Entry 5F49 (X-ray diffraction, 2.15 A resolution); this record covers chains A and B.

Chain A (and B):
Molecule: aminoglycoside acetyltransferase meta-AAC0020
Organism: uncultured bacterium
Notes: chain B of this document is another copy of the same molecule, construct and numbering; everything in this record applies to it too
UniProtKB: A0A059WZ16 (A0A059WZ16_9BACT); residues 1-157 here = UniProt positions 1-157
Sequence (157 residues; row label = number of the first residue in the row):
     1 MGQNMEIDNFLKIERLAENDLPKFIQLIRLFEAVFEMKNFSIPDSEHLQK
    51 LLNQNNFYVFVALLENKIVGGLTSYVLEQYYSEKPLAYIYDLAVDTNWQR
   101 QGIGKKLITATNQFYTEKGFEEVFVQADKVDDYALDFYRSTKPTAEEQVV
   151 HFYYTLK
Disordered / not traced: 1-7
Ion coordination: Mg2+ site 1: Glu-18, Asn-53, Asn-55; Mg2+ site 2 near Asn-39 (its only coordinating residue here); Mg2+ site 3: Phe-40 (shared with 1 residue of chain C; 1 residue of chain D); Mg2+ site 4: Asp-44 (shared with Glu-83(B) of chain B; 1 residue of chain C)
Ligand contacts: coenzyme A (COA): Val-34, Phe-35, Leu-92, Ala-93, Val-94, Gln-99, Arg-100, Gln-101, Gly-102, Ile-103, Gly-104, Lys-105, Gln-126, Ala-127, Asp-131, Tyr-133, Ala-134, Asp-136, Phe-137, Tyr-138, Ser-140
What the authors report for this chain:
  - catalytic residues: Tyr-90, Asp-91, Leu-92 (proposed by the authors, not directly observed)
  - mutagenesis - Y138A: abolished growth in response to heterologous resistance in E. coli
  - mutagenesis - D91A: abolished growth
  - mutagenesis - L92P, D131A: decreased growth
  - mutagenesis - D131A (40-fold): decreased catalytic activity on the four tested aminoglycosides
  - specificity-determining residues: Phe-35, Asp-128 (proposed by the authors, not directly observed)

Interface between chain A and chain B:
Pairs across the interface (161):
  Phe-24(A) / Tyr-80(B)  hydrophobic
  Ile-28(A) / Tyr-80(B)  hydrophobic
  Phe-31(A) / Tyr-80(B)  hydrophobic
  Phe-31(A) / Tyr-81(B)
  Phe-35(A) / Tyr-81(B)
  Met-37(A) / Tyr-81(B)  hydrophobic
  Phe-40(A) / Tyr-81(B)
  Pro-43(A) / Tyr-80(B)
  Pro-43(A) / Tyr-81(B)
  Pro-43(A) / Ser-82(B)
  Pro-43(A) / Glu-83(B)
  Asp-44(A) / Glu-83(B)  hydrogen bond (backbone-side chain)
  His-47(A) / Glu-78(B)
  His-47(A) / Gln-79(B)  hydrogen bond (side chain-backbone)
  His-47(A) / Ser-82(B)  hydrogen bond (side chain-backbone)
  His-47(A) / Glu-83(B)
  Leu-48(A) / Tyr-80(B)  hydrophobic
  Leu-51(A) / Glu-78(B)
  Leu-51(A) / Gln-79(B)
  Leu-51(A) / Tyr-80(B)
  Gln-54(A) / Glu-78(B)
  Asn-56(A) / Asn-56(B)
  Thr-73(A) / Tyr-80(B)  hydrogen bond
  Tyr-75(A) / Leu-77(B)  hydrophobic
  Tyr-75(A) / Glu-78(B)  hydrogen bond (side chain-backbone)
  Tyr-75(A) / Tyr-80(B)
  Leu-77(A) / Tyr-75(B)  hydrophobic
  Leu-77(A) / Tyr-88(B)  hydrophobic
  Glu-78(A) / His-47(B)  salt bridge
  Glu-78(A) / Leu-51(B)
  Glu-78(A) / Gln-54(B)
  Glu-78(A) / Tyr-75(B)  hydrogen bond (backbone-side chain)
  Gln-79(A) / His-47(B)  hydrogen bond (backbone-side chain)
  Gln-79(A) / Leu-51(B)
  Tyr-80(A) / Phe-24(B)  hydrophobic
  Tyr-80(A) / Ile-28(B)  hydrophobic
  Tyr-80(A) / Phe-31(B)  hydrophobic
  Tyr-80(A) / Pro-43(B)
  Tyr-80(A) / Leu-48(B)  hydrophobic
  Tyr-80(A) / Leu-51(B)  hydrophobic
  Tyr-80(A) / Phe-57(B)  hydrophobic
  Tyr-80(A) / Thr-73(B)  hydrogen bond
  Tyr-80(A) / Tyr-75(B)
  Tyr-80(A) / Tyr-90(B)
  Tyr-80(A) / Asp-91(B)  hydrogen bond
  Tyr-81(A) / Phe-31(B)
  Tyr-81(A) / Phe-35(B)
  Tyr-81(A) / Met-37(B)  hydrophobic
  Tyr-81(A) / Phe-40(B)
  Tyr-81(A) / Pro-43(B)
  Tyr-81(A) / Asp-91(B)  hydrogen bond
  Ser-82(A) / Pro-43(B)
  Ser-82(A) / His-47(B)  hydrogen bond (backbone-side chain)
  Glu-83(A) / Asp-44(B)
  Glu-83(A) / His-47(B)
  Leu-86(A) / Tyr-90(B)
  Tyr-90(A) / Tyr-80(B)
  Tyr-90(A) / Leu-86(B)
  Asp-91(A) / Tyr-80(B)  hydrogen bond
  Asp-91(A) / Tyr-81(B)  hydrogen bond
  Asn-112(A) / Tyr-154(B)
  Asn-112(A) / Leu-156(B)
  Tyr-115(A) / Leu-156(B)
  Thr-116(A) / Leu-156(B)
  Thr-116(A) / Lys-157(B)
  Phe-120(A) / Leu-156(B)
  Glu-121(A) / Leu-156(B)  hydrogen bond (backbone-backbone)
  Glu-122(A) / Tyr-153(B)
  Glu-122(A) / Tyr-154(B)
  Val-123(A) / Tyr-153(B)
  Val-123(A) / Tyr-154(B)  hydrogen bond (backbone-backbone)
  Val-123(A) / Leu-156(B)  hydrophobic
  Phe-124(A) / His-151(B)
  Phe-124(A) / Phe-152(B)
  Phe-124(A) / Tyr-153(B)  hydrophobic
  Val-125(A) / Val-150(B)
  Val-125(A) / His-151(B)
  Val-125(A) / Phe-152(B)  hydrogen bond (backbone-backbone)
  Gln-126(A) / Gln-126(B)  hydrogen bond
  Gln-126(A) / Val-150(B)
  Gln-126(A) / His-151(B)  hydrogen bond
  Ala-127(A) / Val-149(B)
  Ala-127(A) / Val-150(B)  hydrogen bond (backbone-backbone)
  Asp-128(A) / Gln-148(B)
  Asp-128(A) / Val-149(B)
  Lys-129(A) / Gln-148(B)  hydrogen bond (backbone-backbone)
  Lys-129(A) / Val-149(B)
  Leu-135(A) / Val-150(B)  hydrophobic
  Leu-135(A) / Phe-152(B)  hydrophobic
  Tyr-138(A) / Phe-152(B)  hydrophobic
  Tyr-138(A) / Tyr-154(B)
  Arg-139(A) / Phe-152(B)
  Thr-141(A) / Tyr-154(B)  hydrogen bond
  Pro-143(A) / Phe-152(B)  hydrophobic
  Pro-143(A) / Tyr-153(B)
  Pro-143(A) / Tyr-154(B)  hydrophobic
  Thr-144(A) / Tyr-153(B)  hydrogen bond (backbone-backbone)
  Thr-144(A) / Tyr-154(B)
  Thr-144(A) / Thr-155(B)  hydrogen bond (side chain-backbone)
  Ala-145(A) / His-151(B)
  Ala-145(A) / Phe-152(B)
  Ala-145(A) / Tyr-153(B)  hydrogen bond (backbone-backbone)
  Glu-146(A) / Val-150(B)
  Glu-146(A) / His-151(B)
  Glu-146(A) / Phe-152(B)
  Glu-147(A) / Asp-128(B)
  Glu-147(A) / Val-150(B)
  Glu-147(A) / His-151(B)  hydrogen bond (backbone-backbone)
  Glu-147(A) / Tyr-153(B)
  Gln-148(A) / Asp-128(B)
  Gln-148(A) / Lys-129(B)  hydrogen bond (backbone-backbone)
  Gln-148(A) / Val-149(B)
  Gln-148(A) / Val-150(B)
  Val-149(A) / Gln-126(B)
  Val-149(A) / Ala-127(B)
  Val-149(A) / Glu-147(B)
  Val-149(A) / Gln-148(B)
  Val-149(A) / Val-149(B)  hydrogen bond (backbone-backbone)
  Val-149(A) / His-151(B)
  Val-150(A) / Gln-126(B)
  Val-150(A) / Ala-127(B)  hydrogen bond (backbone-backbone)
  Val-150(A) / Lys-129(B)
  Val-150(A) / Leu-135(B)  hydrophobic
  Val-150(A) / Glu-146(B)
  Val-150(A) / Glu-147(B)
  Val-150(A) / Gln-148(B)
  His-151(A) / Phe-124(B)
  His-151(A) / Val-125(B)
  His-151(A) / Gln-126(B)  hydrogen bond
  His-151(A) / Glu-146(B)
  His-151(A) / Glu-147(B)  hydrogen bond (backbone-backbone)
  Phe-152(A) / Phe-124(B)
  Phe-152(A) / Val-125(B)  hydrogen bond (backbone-backbone)
  Phe-152(A) / Leu-135(B)  hydrophobic
  Phe-152(A) / Tyr-138(B)  hydrophobic
  Phe-152(A) / Arg-139(B)
  Phe-152(A) / Pro-143(B)  hydrophobic
  Phe-152(A) / Ala-145(B)
  Phe-152(A) / Glu-146(B)
  Tyr-153(A) / Glu-122(B)
  Tyr-153(A) / Val-123(B)
  Tyr-153(A) / Phe-124(B)  hydrophobic
  Tyr-153(A) / Pro-143(B)
  Tyr-153(A) / Thr-144(B)  hydrogen bond (backbone-backbone)
  Tyr-153(A) / Ala-145(B)  hydrogen bond (backbone-backbone)
  Tyr-153(A) / Glu-147(B)
  Tyr-154(A) / Ile-108(B)
  Tyr-154(A) / Asn-112(B)
  Tyr-154(A) / Glu-122(B)
  Tyr-154(A) / Val-123(B)  hydrogen bond (backbone-backbone)
  Tyr-154(A) / Thr-141(B)  hydrogen bond
  Tyr-154(A) / Pro-143(B)  hydrophobic
  Tyr-154(A) / Thr-144(B)
  Thr-155(A) / Glu-121(B)
  Thr-155(A) / Thr-144(B)  hydrogen bond (backbone-side chain)
  Leu-156(A) / Tyr-115(B)
  Leu-156(A) / Thr-116(B)
  Leu-156(A) / Phe-120(B)
  Leu-156(A) / Glu-121(B)  hydrogen bond (backbone-backbone)
  Leu-156(A) / Val-123(B)  hydrophobic
  Lys-157(A) / Thr-116(B)
Interface residues without a listed pair, chain A (62 interface residues in all): Ser-41, Phe-57, Tyr-88, Ile-108, Lys-142
Interface residues without a listed pair, chain B (62 interface residues in all): Ser-41, Lys-142

Summary:
The chain A/chain B interface involves 62 residues from each chain, with 37 hydrogen bonds and 1 salt bridge.
Among the polar pairs are Glu-78(A)/His-47(B), Asp-44(A)/Glu-83(B) and His-47(A)/Gln-79(B). Ligands of chain
A: coenzyme A. From the paper: catalytic residues Tyr-90(A), Asp-91(A) and Leu-92(A); L92P and D131A of chain
A reduce growth; 4 substitutions were tested in all.
Both chains are aminoglycoside acetyltransferase meta-AAC0020 (uncultured bacterium). Entry 5F49 (Crystal
structure of an aminoglycoside acetyltransferase meta-AAC0020 from an uncultured soil metagenomic sample in
complex with ...) was determined by X-ray diffraction together with 5U08, 5F47, 5F48 and 5F46 from the same
study.
